7ENI - chains A and B of the 3 polymer chains in the assembly; structure by X-ray diffraction, 2.63 A resolution.

== Chain A ==
Name: CRISPR-associated endonuclease Cas9
From: Staphylococcus aureus
Notes: EC 3.1.-.-
UniProtKB: J7RUA5 (CAS9_STAAU); residue numbers follow UniProt; this construct covers 1-1053
Amino-acid sequence (1054 residues; row label = number of the first residue in the row; numbering starts at 0):
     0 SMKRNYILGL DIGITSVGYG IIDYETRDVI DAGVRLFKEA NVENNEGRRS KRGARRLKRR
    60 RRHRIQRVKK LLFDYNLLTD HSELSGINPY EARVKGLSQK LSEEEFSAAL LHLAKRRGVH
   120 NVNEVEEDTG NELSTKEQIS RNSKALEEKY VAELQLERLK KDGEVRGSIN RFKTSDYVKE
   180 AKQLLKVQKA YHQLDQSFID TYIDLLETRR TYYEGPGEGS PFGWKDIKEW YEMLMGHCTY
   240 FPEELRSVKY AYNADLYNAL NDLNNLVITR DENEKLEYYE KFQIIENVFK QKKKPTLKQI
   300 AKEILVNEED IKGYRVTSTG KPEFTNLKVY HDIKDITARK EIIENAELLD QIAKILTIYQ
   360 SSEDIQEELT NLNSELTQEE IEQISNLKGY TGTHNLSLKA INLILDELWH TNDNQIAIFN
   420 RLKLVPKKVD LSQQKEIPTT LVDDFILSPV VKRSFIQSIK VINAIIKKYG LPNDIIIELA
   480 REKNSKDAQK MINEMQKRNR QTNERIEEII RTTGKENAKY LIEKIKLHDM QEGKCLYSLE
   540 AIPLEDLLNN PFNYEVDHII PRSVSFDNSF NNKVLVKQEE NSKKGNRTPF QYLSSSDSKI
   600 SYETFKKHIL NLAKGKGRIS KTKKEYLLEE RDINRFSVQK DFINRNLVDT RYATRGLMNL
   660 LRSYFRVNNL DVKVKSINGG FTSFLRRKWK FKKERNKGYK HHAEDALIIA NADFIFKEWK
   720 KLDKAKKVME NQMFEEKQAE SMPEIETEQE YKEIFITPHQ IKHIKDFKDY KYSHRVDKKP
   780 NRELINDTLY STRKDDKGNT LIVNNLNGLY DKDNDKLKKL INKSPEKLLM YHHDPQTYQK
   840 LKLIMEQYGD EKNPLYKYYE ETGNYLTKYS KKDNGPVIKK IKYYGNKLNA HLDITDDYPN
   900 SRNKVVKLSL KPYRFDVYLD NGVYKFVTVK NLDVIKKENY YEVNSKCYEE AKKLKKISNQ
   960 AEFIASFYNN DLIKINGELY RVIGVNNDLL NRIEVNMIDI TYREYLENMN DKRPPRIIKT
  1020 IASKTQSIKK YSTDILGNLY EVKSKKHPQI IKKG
Unresolved in the structure: 129, 735-739
Differences from the reference sequence: expression tag (0)
Curated features (UniProtKB/Swiss-Prot):
  - region (PAM substrate-binding): Tyr-882 to Ala-889, Asn-985 to Glu-993
  - active site: Asp-10 (For RuvC-like nuclease domain), His-557 (Proton acceptor for HNH nuclease domain)
  - binding site (Mg(2+)): Asp-10, Glu-477, Glu-481, His-701
  - binding site (RNA): Tyr-789
  - mutagenesis: Asp-10 (D10A: Target DNA not cleaved), Glu-477 (E477A: Target DNA not cleaved), His-557 (H557A: Target DNA not cleaved), Asn-580 (N580A: Target DNA not cleaved), His-701 (H701A: Target DNA not cleaved), Asp-704 (D704A: Target DNA not cleaved), Thr-787 (T787A: 60% target DNA cleaved), Asn-985 (N985A: 40% target DNA cleaved), Asn-986 (N986A: 75% target DNA cleaved), Arg-991 (R991A: 20% target DNA cleaved), Glu-993 (E993A: 50% target DNA cleaved), Arg-1015 (R1015A: 5% target DNA cleaved)

== Chain B ==
Molecule: sgRNA
From: Staphylococcus aureus
Sequence (74 nucleotides; row label = number of the first residue in the row):
     1 GGUCUGCUAU UUCUAUUUAC GUUUUAGUAC UCUGGAAACA GAAUCUACUA AAACAAGGCA
    61 AAAUGCCGUG UUUC
Unresolved in the structure: 1-4, 8

== Chain A / chain B interface ==
Contacting residue pairs - 228 pairs, chain A then chain B:
  Arg-34(A) with C74(B), salt bridge to the phosphate
  Val-41(A) with U12(B), phosphate contact; C13(B), phosphate contact
  Asn-43(A) with G70(B), sugar contact
  Asn-44(A) with C13(B), hydrogen bond to the phosphate; U14(B), hydrogen bond to the phosphate; G70(B), sugar contact
  Arg-47(A) with G68(B), salt bridge to the phosphate; U69(B), salt bridge to the phosphate; G70(B), hydrogen bond to the base
  Arg-48(A) with C13(B), salt bridge to the phosphate; U14(B), salt bridge to the phosphate; A15(B), phosphate contact
  Lys-50(A) with U69(B), base contact
  Arg-51(A) with U14(B), salt bridge to the phosphate; A15(B), salt bridge to the phosphate; G68(B), phosphate contact
  Arg-54(A) with A55(B), phosphate contact; G68(B), salt bridge to the phosphate; U69(B), salt bridge to the phosphate
  Arg-55(A) with A15(B), salt bridge to the phosphate; U16(B), salt bridge to the phosphate; C67(B), salt bridge to the phosphate
  Leu-56(A) with U17(B), base contact; U18(B), phosphate contact
  Lys-57(A) with C54(B), salt bridge to the phosphate; A55(B), salt bridge to the phosphate
  Arg-58(A) with C66(B), salt bridge to the phosphate; C67(B), salt bridge to the phosphate
  Arg-59(A) with U16(B), salt bridge to the phosphate; U17(B), salt bridge to the phosphate; G65(B), salt bridge to the phosphate; C66(B), salt bridge to the phosphate
  Arg-61(A) with A53(B), salt bridge to the phosphate; C54(B), salt bridge to the phosphate
  His-62(A) with A63(B), hydrogen bond to the sugar; G65(B), phosphate contact
  Arg-63(A) with U18(B), salt bridge to the phosphate
  Ile-64(A) with A52(B), phosphate contact
  Gln-65(A) with A62(B), base contact
  Arg-66(A) with A62(B), base contact; A63(B), sugar contact; U64(B), sugar contact
  Lys-69(A) with A62(B), hydrogen bond to the sugar
  Pro-88(A) with A50(B), sugar contact
  Tyr-89(A) with U49(B), phosphate contact; A50(B), hydrogen bond to the phosphate
  His-111(A) with A50(B), salt bridge to the phosphate; A51(B), phosphate contact
  Lys-114(A) with A51(B), salt bridge to the phosphate; A52(B), salt bridge to the phosphate
  Arg-115(A) with A19(B), phosphate contact; C20(B), phosphate contact; A50(B), salt bridge to the phosphate
  Arg-116(A) with U17(B), phosphate contact; U18(B), salt bridge to the phosphate; A19(B), phosphate contact
  Gly-117(A) with U18(B), sugar contact; A19(B), hydrogen bond to the phosphate
  Val-118(A) with U18(B), sugar contact
  Glu-123(A) with U16(B), hydrogen bond to the base; U17(B), base contact
  Val-124(A) with U17(B), base contact; U18(B), base contact
  Glu-125(A) with A15(B), hydrogen bond to the base
  Leu-158(A) with C48(B), sugar contact
  Gly-162(A) with C48(B), hydrogen bond to the sugar
  Glu-163(A) with C48(B), phosphate contact; U49(B), phosphate contact
  Val-164(A) with U49(B), hydrogen bond to the phosphate
  Arg-165(A) with C20(B), salt bridge to the phosphate; U49(B), hydrogen bond to the phosphate; A50(B), salt bridge to the phosphate
  Gly-166(A) with A19(B), hydrogen bond to the sugar; C20(B), hydrogen bond to the phosphate
  Asn-169(A) with A19(B), sugar contact; C20(B), hydrogen bond to the phosphate
  Arg-170(A) with A19(B), sugar contact
  Arg-208(A) with U17(B), phosphate contact; U18(B), sugar contact; U64(B), base contact
  Arg-209(A) with U16(B), hydrogen bond to the sugar; U17(B), phosphate contact; U64(B), hydrogen bond to the base; G65(B), salt bridge to the phosphate; C66(B), salt bridge to the phosphate
  Thr-210(A) with A15(B), sugar contact; U16(B), sugar contact
  Tyr-211(A) with A15(B), hydrogen bond to the sugar; U16(B), sugar contact
  Glu-213(A) with U64(B), hydrogen bond to the base
  Gly-214(A) with A15(B), sugar contact; U16(B), phosphate contact
  Pro-215(A) with A15(B), phosphate contact; U16(B), phosphate contact; C66(B), phosphate contact
  Gly-216(A) with G65(B), phosphate contact; C66(B), hydrogen bond to the phosphate
  Glu-217(A) with G65(B), sugar contact; C66(B), sugar contact
  Gly-218(A) with C66(B), hydrogen bond to the sugar
  Ser-219(A) with C66(B), hydrogen bond to the phosphate; C67(B), hydrogen bond to the phosphate
  Pro-220(A) with C67(B), sugar contact
  Phe-221(A) with U14(B), phosphate contact; A15(B), phosphate contact; C67(B), phosphate contact; G68(B), phosphate contact
  Trp-223(A) with A15(B), sugar contact
  Lys-248(A) with U11(B), base contact
  Arg-314(A) with A9(B), phosphate contact
  Thr-392(A) with U11(B), base contact; U12(B), base contact
  Asn-394(A) with U10(B), hydrogen bond to the base
  Ile-445(A) with U10(B), base contact; U11(B), sugar contact
  Leu-446(A) with U12(B), sugar contact
  Ser-447(A) with U11(B), sugar contact; U12(B), phosphate contact
  Pro-448(A) with U12(B), phosphate contact
  Lys-451(A) with U12(B), hydrogen bond to the sugar
  Arg-452(A) with U71(B), salt bridge to the phosphate; U72(B), salt bridge to the phosphate
  Gln-456(A) with U73(B), hydrogen bond to the phosphate
  Lys-459(A) with U72(B), hydrogen bond to the phosphate; U73(B), salt bridge to the phosphate
  Arg-480(A) with A9(B), hydrogen bond to the base
  Met-494(A) with U5(B), phosphate contact
  Arg-497(A) with G6(B), base contact
  Glu-522(A) with U5(B), hydrogen bond to the base
  Lys-525(A) with G6(B), hydrogen bond to the base
  Met-529(A) with G6(B), hydrogen bond to the base
  Asn-567(A) with U5(B), base contact
  Ser-568(A) with U5(B), phosphate contact; G6(B), phosphate contact
  Phe-569(A) with U5(B), hydrogen bond to the sugar; G6(B), base contact
  Asn-570(A) with C7(B), hydrogen bond to the phosphate
  Lys-572(A) with U5(B), hydrogen bond to the base
  Asp-648(A) with A9(B), base contact
  Thr-649(A) with A9(B), hydrogen bond to the base
  Arg-650(A) with A9(B), base contact; U10(B), phosphate contact
  Tyr-651(A) with U10(B), hydrogen bond to the phosphate
  Gly-679(A) with G6(B), phosphate contact
  Arg-686(A) with U5(B), sugar contact
  His-773(A) with C74(B), phosphate contact
  Arg-774(A) with U72(B), salt bridge to the phosphate; U73(B), salt bridge to the phosphate; C74(B), phosphate contact
  Val-775(A) with U73(B), base contact; C74(B), hydrogen bond to the phosphate
  Asp-776(A) with U73(B), hydrogen bond to the base
  Lys-777(A) with U73(B), hydrogen bond to the base
  Lys-778(A) with G70(B), salt bridge to the phosphate; U71(B), base contact; U72(B), base contact; U73(B), base contact
  Asn-780(A) with A55(B), hydrogen bond to the base; G68(B), hydrogen bond to the sugar; U69(B), sugar contact; G70(B), phosphate contact
  Arg-781(A) with A55(B), hydrogen bond to the base; U69(B), sugar contact; G70(B), salt bridge to the phosphate; U71(B), salt bridge to the phosphate; U72(B), base contact; U73(B), hydrogen bond to the base
  Glu-782(A) with A55(B), base contact; U69(B), base contact
  Leu-783(A) with A55(B), hydrogen bond to the base; A56(B), base contact
  Ile-784(A) with A55(B), sugar contact
  Leu-788(A) with U22(B), hydrogen bond to the sugar; U23(B), sugar contact
  Ser-790(A) with U23(B), phosphate contact; U24(B), hydrogen bond to the phosphate
  Arg-792(A) with C45(B), salt bridge to the phosphate
  Asn-804(A) with U22(B), hydrogen bond to the phosphate; U23(B), hydrogen bond to the phosphate
  Leu-828(A) with C45(B), sugar contact
  Met-829(A) with C45(B), sugar contact
  His-832(A) with U44(B), salt bridge to the phosphate; C45(B), sugar contact
  Asp-833(A) with C45(B), base contact
  Gln-835(A) with U31(B), hydrogen bond to the sugar
  Lys-867(A) with C30(B), base contact; C45(B), hydrogen bond to the base; U46(B), base contact
  Tyr-868(A) with C30(B), hydrogen bond to the sugar; U31(B), sugar contact
  Ser-869(A) with C30(B), hydrogen bond to the phosphate; U31(B), phosphate contact
  Lys-870(A) with U31(B), hydrogen bond to the phosphate; C32(B), phosphate contact
  Asn-873(A) with C30(B), sugar contact
  Pro-875(A) with U46(B), base contact; A47(B), sugar contact
  Val-876(A) with U46(B), sugar contact; A47(B), sugar contact
  Ile-877(A) with U46(B), sugar contact
  Lys-878(A) with A47(B), hydrogen bond to the phosphate
  Lys-879(A) with U22(B), phosphate contact; U23(B), salt bridge to the phosphate; U46(B), phosphate contact; A47(B), hydrogen bond to the phosphate
  Ile-880(A) with U46(B), phosphate contact
  Lys-881(A) with U23(B), salt bridge to the phosphate; U46(B), salt bridge to the phosphate
  Asp-896(A) with A53(B), sugar contact
  Tyr-897(A) with U23(B), base contact; U24(B), sugar contact; A53(B), hydrogen bond to the base
  Pro-898(A) with U24(B), sugar contact; U25(B), sugar contact
  Asn-899(A) with U25(B), sugar contact
  Ser-900(A) with U24(B), phosphate contact; U25(B), phosphate contact
  Arg-901(A) with U24(B), phosphate contact; U25(B), salt bridge to the phosphate; A26(B), salt bridge to the phosphate
  Val-904(A) with U23(B), sugar contact
  Lys-906(A) with C54(B), hydrogen bond to the sugar; A55(B), hydrogen bond to the sugar
  Leu-931(A) with A56(B), sugar contact
  Val-933(A) with A56(B), base contact
  Ile-934(A) with A56(B), base contact
  Asp-1033(A) with C74(B), phosphate contact
Other interface residues (no listed pair), chain A (144 interface residues in all): Asn-87, Leu-110, Thr-134, Ser-167, Tyr-176, Thr-207, Leu-233, Arg-245, Gly-391, Asp-442, Ile-455, Asn-677, Leu-891, Asn-902, Thr-1032, Ile-1034, Gly-1053
Other interface residues (no listed pair), chain B (51 interface residues in all): A43, G57

== Overview ==
Chain A and chain B form an interface of 144 and 51 residues respectively; the contacts include 58 hydrogen
bonds and 47 salt bridges. Polar contacts include Arg-47(A)/G70(B), Glu-123(A)/U16(B) and Glu-125(A)/A15(B).
Chain A is CRISPR-associated endonuclease Cas9 and chain B is sgRNA, both from Staphylococcus aureus; the
structure, Crystal structure of cas and anti-cas protein complex, was determined by X-ray diffraction.
